PDB entry 7PF0 | electron microscopy, 11.00 A resolution (very low resolution: no residue pairs are listed; an interface is given only as per-side residue counts) | chains O and J of the 28 polymer chains in the assembly

Chain O:
Molecule: Histone H3.2
Source organism: Homo sapiens
UniProtKB: Q71DI3 (H32_HUMAN); residues 0-135 here correspond to UniProt positions 1-136 (UniProt number = residue number + 1)
Chain sequence (136 residues; each row starts with the number of its first residue; numbering starts at 0):
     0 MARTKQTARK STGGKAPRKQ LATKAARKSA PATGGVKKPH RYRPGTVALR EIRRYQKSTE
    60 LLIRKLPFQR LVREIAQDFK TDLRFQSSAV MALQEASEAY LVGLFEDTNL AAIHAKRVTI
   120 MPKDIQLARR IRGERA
Not modelled in the structure: 0-36, 134-135
Differences from the reference sequence: engineered mutation Ala110 (Cys111 in Q71DI3)
Curated features (UniProtKB/Swiss-Prot):
  - modified residue: Arg2 (Asymmetric dimethylarginine), Thr3 (Phosphothreonine), Lys4 (Allysine), Gln5 (5-glutamyl dopamine), Thr6 (Phosphothreonine), Arg8 (Citrulline), Lys9 (N6,N6,N6-trimethyllysine), Ser10 (ADP-ribosylserine), Thr11 (Phosphothreonine), Lys14 (N6-(2-hydroxyisobutyryl)lysine), Arg17 (Asymmetric dimethylarginine), Lys18 (N6-(2-hydroxyisobutyryl)lysine), Lys23 (N6-(2-hydroxyisobutyryl)lysine), Arg26 (Citrulline), Lys27 (N6,N6,N6-trimethyllysine), Ser28 (ADP-ribosylserine), Lys36 (N6,N6,N6-trimethyllysine), Lys37 (N6-methyllysine), Tyr41 (Phosphotyrosine), Lys56 (N6,N6,N6-trimethyllysine) and 8 more in UniProt
  - lipidation: Lys18 (N6-decanoyllysine)

Chain J:
Molecule: 541-nt DNA strand
Source organism: synthetic construct
Sequence (541 nucleotides; row label = number of the first residue in the row):
   198 TACTTACATG ACAGGATGTA TATATCTGAC ACGTGCCTGG AGACTAGGGA GTAATCCCCT
   258 TGGCGGTTAA AACGCGGGGG ACAGCGCGTA CGTGCGTTTA AGCGGTGCTA GAGCTGTCTA
   318 CGACCAATTG AGCGGCCTCG GCACCGGGAT TCTCCAGGCG GCCAGTGCGC GAGACGGGTT
   378 ACCTTAATAC TTACATGACA GGATGTATAT ATCTGACACG TGCCTGGAGA CTAGGGAGTA
   438 ATCCCCTTGG CGGTTAAAAC GCGGGGGACA GCGCGTACGT GCGTTTAAGC GGTGCTAGAG
   498 CTGTCTACGA CCAATTGAGC GGCCTCGGCA CCGGGATTCT CCAGGCGGCC AGTGCGCGAG
   558 ACGGGTTACC TTAATACTTA CATGACAGGG TGTATATATC TGACACGTGC CTGGAGACTA
   618 GGGAGTAATC CCCTTGGCGG TTAAAACGCG GGGGACAGCG CGTACGTGCG TTTAAGCGGT
   678 GCTAGAGCTG TCTACGACCA ATTGAGCGGC CTCGGCACCG GGATTCTCCA GGCGGCCAGT
   738 G

Chain O / chain J interface:
At this resolution (11 A) residue pairs are not listed: 18 residues of chain O and 14 of chain J lie at the interface.

Summary:
18 residues of chain O face 14 of chain J across their interface.
Chain O is Histone H3.2 (Homo sapiens) and chain J is a 541-nt DNA strand (synthetic construct); the
structure, Trinucleosome of the 4x177 nucleosome array containing H1, was determined by electron microscopy
(same publication as 7PET, 7PEU, 7PEV, 7PEW, 7PEX, 7PEY and 16 further entries).
